Entry 8VMN (electron microscopy, 3.50 A resolution); this record covers chains H and Q of the 10 polymer chains in the assembly.

== Chain H ==
Molecule: 157-nt DNA strand
Sequence (157 nucleotides; row label = number of the first residue in the row):
     1 CAGGATGTATATATCTGAGACGTGCCTGGAGACTAGGGAGTAATCCCCTT
    51 GGCGGTTTAAACGCGGGGGACAGCGCGTACGTGCGTTTTAGCGGTGCTAG
   101 AGCTGTCTACGACCAATTGAGCGGCCTGGGCACCGGGATTCTCCAGCCGC
   151 CGGCAGC

== Chain Q ==
Name: Histone H4
Organism: Homo sapiens
UniProt: P62805 (H4_HUMAN); residues 0-102 here correspond to UniProt positions 1-103 (UniProt number = residue number + 1)
Sequence (103 residues; row label = number of the first residue in the row; numbering starts at 0):
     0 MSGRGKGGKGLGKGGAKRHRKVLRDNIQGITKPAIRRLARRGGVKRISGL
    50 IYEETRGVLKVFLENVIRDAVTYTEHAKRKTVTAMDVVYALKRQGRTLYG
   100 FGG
Unresolved in the structure: 0-15
UniProt features mapped onto this chain:
  - DNA-binding region: Lys-16 to Lys-20
  - modified residue: Ser-1 (N-acetylserine), Arg-3 (Asymmetric dimethylarginine), Lys-5 (N6-(2-hydroxyisobutyryl)lysine), Lys-8 (N6-(2-hydroxyisobutyryl)lysine), Lys-12 (N6-(2-hydroxyisobutyryl)lysine), Lys-16 (N6-(2-hydroxyisobutyryl)lysine), Lys-20 (N6,N6,N6-trimethyllysine), Lys-31 (N6-(2-hydroxyisobutyryl)lysine), Lys-44 (N6-(2-hydroxyisobutyryl)lysine), Ser-47 (Phosphoserine), Tyr-51 (Phosphotyrosine), Lys-59 (N6-(2-hydroxyisobutyryl)lysine), Lys-77 (N6-(2-hydroxyisobutyryl)lysine), Lys-79 (N6-(2-hydroxyisobutyryl)lysine), Thr-80 (Phosphothreonine), Tyr-88 (Phosphotyrosine), Lys-91 (N6-(2-hydroxyisobutyryl)lysine)
  - cross-link (Glycyl lysine isopeptide (Lys-Gly)): Lys-12 (interchain with G-Cter in SUMO2), Lys-20 (interchain with G-Cter in SUMO2), Lys-31 (interchain with G-Cter in SUMO2), Lys-59 (interchain with G-Cter in SUMO2), Lys-79 (interchain with G-Cter in SUMO2), Lys-91 (interchain with G-Cter in SUMO2)

== Interface between chain H and chain Q ==
Contacting residue pairs (10; chain H residue first):
  DG81(H) / Arg-45(Q)  hydrogen bond to the sugar
  DG81(H) / Ile-46(Q)  sugar contact
  DT82(H) / Arg-35(Q)  salt bridge to the phosphate
  DT82(H) / Arg-45(Q)  phosphate contact
  DT82(H) / Ile-46(Q)  hydrogen bond to the phosphate
  DA101(H) / Lys-79(Q)  phosphate contact
  DA101(H) / Thr-80(Q)  hydrogen bond to the phosphate
  DG102(H) / Arg-78(Q)  phosphate contact
  DG102(H) / Lys-79(Q)  hydrogen bond to the phosphate
  DG102(H) / Thr-80(Q)  hydrogen bond to the phosphate
Also at the interface, not in a pair above, chain H (5 interface residues in all): DG83
Also at the interface, not in a pair above, chain Q (10 interface residues in all): Arg-39, Lys-44, Ser-47, Gly-48

== Overview ==
5 residues of chain H and 10 residues of chain Q are in contact; the contacts include 5 hydrogen bonds and 1
salt bridge. Polar contacts include DG81(H)/Arg-45(Q), DT82(H)/Ile-46(Q) and DA101(H)/Thr-80(Q). UniProt lists
a DNA-binding region on chain Q.
Chain H is a 157-nt DNA strand and chain Q is Histone H4 (Homo sapiens); the structure, H3K4me3 nucleosome
bound to PRC2_AJ1-450, was determined by electron microscopy (same publication as 8VMI, 8VMJ, 8VML, 8VNV,
8VNZ, 8VO0 and 8VOB).
